Entry 9GMB (electron microscopy, 4.20 A resolution (low resolution: residue-level contacts below are approximate; hydrogen-bond / salt-bridge calls are withheld)); this record covers chains E and I of the 6 polymer chains in the assembly.

# Chain E
Protein: Chromosome partition protein MukE
Source organism: Escherichia coli
UniProt: P22524 (MUKE_ECOLI); residues 1-234 here = UniProt positions 1-234
Sequence (234 residues; row label = number of the first residue in the row):
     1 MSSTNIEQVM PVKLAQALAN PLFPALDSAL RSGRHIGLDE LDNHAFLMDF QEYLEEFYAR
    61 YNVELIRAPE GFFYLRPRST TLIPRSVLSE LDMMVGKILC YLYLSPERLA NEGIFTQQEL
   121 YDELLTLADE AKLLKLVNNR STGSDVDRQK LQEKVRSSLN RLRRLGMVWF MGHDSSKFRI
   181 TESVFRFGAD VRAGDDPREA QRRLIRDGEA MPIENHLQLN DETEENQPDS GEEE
Unresolved in the structure: 1-8, 214-234

# Chain I
Protein: Probable RecBCD inhibitor gp5.9
Source organism: Escherichia phage T7
UniProt: P20406 (GP59_BPT7); residues 1-52 here = UniProt positions 1-52
Sequence (55 residues; numbered -2 to 52; the number before each row is that of its first residue; numbers below 1 keep their minus sign (Gly-2 is residue -2)):
    -2 GPGMSRDLVT IPRDVWNDIQ GYIDSLEREN DSLKNQLMEA DEYVAELEEK LNGTS
Unresolved in the structure: -2 to 3, 50-52
Construct notes: expression tag (-2 to 0)
UniProt features mapped onto this chain:
  - mutagenesis: Leu23 (L23P: Allows phage to overcome the retron Ec48 defense system; when associated with 'C-128' in the gp1.7 protein. Is not toxic when expressed alone in E.coli)

# How chain E and chain I interact
Contacting residue pairs (20; chain E residue first):
  Asp39(E) with Asp11(I)
  Glu153(E) with Glu26(I); Ser29(I)
  Asn160(E) with Ser22(I); Glu26(I)
  Arg163(E) with Asp15(I); Tyr19(I)
  Arg164(E) with Tyr19(I)
  Trp169(E) with Asp11(I); Asp15(I)
  Phe170(E) with Asp15(I); Tyr19(I); Ser22(I)
  Gly172(E) with Asn14(I); Gly18(I)
  His173(E) with Trp13(I); Gln17(I); Asp21(I)
  Ser175(E) with Ser22(I)
  Arg179(E) with Asp11(I)
Also at the interface, not in a pair above, chain E (16 interface residues in all): Arg140, Lys150, Lys154, Ser157, Met171
Also at the interface, not in a pair above, chain I (18 interface residues in all): Ile16, Leu23, Arg25, Leu30, Gln33, Glu36, Tyr40

# In short
16 residues of chain E and 18 residues of chain I are in contact. From UniProt: one mutagenesis site on chain
I.
Here chain E is Chromosome partition protein MukE (Escherichia coli) and chain I is Probable RecBCD inhibitor
gp5.9 (Escherichia phage T7). Entry 9GMB (MukEF in complex with the phage protein gp5.9) was determined by
electron microscopy together with 9GM6, 9GM7, 9GM8, 9GM9, 9GMA and 9GMD from the same study.
